Entry 6JXK (X-ray diffraction, 4.30 A resolution (low resolution: residue-level contacts below are approximate; hydrogen-bond / salt-bridge calls are withheld)); this record covers chains A and B.

# Chain A
Molecule: Potassium-transporting ATPase alpha chain 1
Organism: Sus scrofa
Notes: EC 7.2.2.19
UniProt: P19156 (ATP4A_PIG); residues 48-1033 here correspond to UniProt positions 49-1034 (UniProt number = residue number + 1)
Amino-acid sequence (987 residues; numbered 47 to 1033; the number before each row is that of its first residue):
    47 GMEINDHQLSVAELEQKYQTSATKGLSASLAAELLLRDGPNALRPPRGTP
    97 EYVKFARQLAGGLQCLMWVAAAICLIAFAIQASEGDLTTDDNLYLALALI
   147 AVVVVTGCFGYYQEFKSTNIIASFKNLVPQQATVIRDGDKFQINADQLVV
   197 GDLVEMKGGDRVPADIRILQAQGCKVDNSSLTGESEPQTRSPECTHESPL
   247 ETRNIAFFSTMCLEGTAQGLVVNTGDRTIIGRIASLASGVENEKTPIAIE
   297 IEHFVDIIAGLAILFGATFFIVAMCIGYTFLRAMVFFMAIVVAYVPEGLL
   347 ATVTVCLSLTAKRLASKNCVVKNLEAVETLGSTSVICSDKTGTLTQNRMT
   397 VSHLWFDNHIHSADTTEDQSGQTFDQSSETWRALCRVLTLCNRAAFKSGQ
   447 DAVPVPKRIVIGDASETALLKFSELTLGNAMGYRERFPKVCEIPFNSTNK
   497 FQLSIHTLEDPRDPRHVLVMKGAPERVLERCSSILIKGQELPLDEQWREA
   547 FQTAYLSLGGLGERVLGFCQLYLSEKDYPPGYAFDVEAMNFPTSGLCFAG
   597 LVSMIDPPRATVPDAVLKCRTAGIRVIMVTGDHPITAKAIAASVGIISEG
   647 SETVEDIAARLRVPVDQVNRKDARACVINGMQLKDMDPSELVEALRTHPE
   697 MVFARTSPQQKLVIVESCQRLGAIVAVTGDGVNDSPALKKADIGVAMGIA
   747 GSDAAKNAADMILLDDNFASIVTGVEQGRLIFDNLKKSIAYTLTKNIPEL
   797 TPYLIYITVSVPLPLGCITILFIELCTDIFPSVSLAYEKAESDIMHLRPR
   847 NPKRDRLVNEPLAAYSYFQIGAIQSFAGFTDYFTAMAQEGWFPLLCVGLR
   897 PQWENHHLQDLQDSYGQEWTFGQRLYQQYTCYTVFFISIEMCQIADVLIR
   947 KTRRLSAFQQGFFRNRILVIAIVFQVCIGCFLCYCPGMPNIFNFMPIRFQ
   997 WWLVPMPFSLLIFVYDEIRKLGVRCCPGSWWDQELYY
Sequence notes: expression tag (47); engineered mutation Cys220 (Arg221 in P19156), Cys593 (Ser594 in P19156), Ser1005 (Gly1006 in P19156)
Metal / ion sites: K+ site 1: Val338, Ala339, Val341, Glu343, Glu795; tetrafluoromagnesate(2-) Mg near Asp385 (its only coordinating residue here); Mg2+: Thr387, Asp726; K+ site 2: Lys735, Ala737, Asp756
Residues lining bound ligands: tetrafluoromagnesate(2-) (MF4): Thr228, Gly229, Glu230, Asp385, Lys386, Thr387, Val625, Thr626, Gly627, Asp628, Lys707, Asp726, Asn729, Asp730
UniProt features mapped onto this chain:
  - active site: Asp385 (4-aspartylphosphate intermediate)
  - binding site (K(+)): Val338, Ala339, Val341, Glu343, Glu795, Glu820
  - binding site (Mg(2+)): Asp385, Thr387, Asp726, Asp730
  - modified residue (Phosphoserine): Ser461, Ser599, Ser838, Ser952
From the paper describing this entry:
  - contacts within the chain: Tyr799-Leu811 (hydrogen bond) (from molecular simulation)
  - mutagenesis - E343D: abolished catalytic activity (citing earlier work)
  - mutagenesis - E343Q, E795D: decreased binding to K+ (citing earlier work)
  - mutagenesis - E795Q: unchanged binding to K+ (citing earlier work)
  - mutagenesis - E795D: decreased catalytic activity (citing earlier work)
  - mutagenesis - D824N: increased catalytic activity (citing earlier work)

# Chain B
Molecule: Potassium-transporting ATPase subunit beta
Organism: Sus scrofa
UniProt: P18434 (ATP4B_PIG); residue numbers follow UniProt; this construct covers 2-290
Amino-acid sequence (289 residues; numbered 2 to 290; the number before each row is that of its first residue):
     2 AALQEKKSCSQRMEEFQRYCWNPDTGQMLGRTLSRWVWISLYYVAFYVVM
    52 SGIFALCIYVLMRTIDPYTPDYQDQLKSPGVTLRPDVYGEKGLDISYNVS
   102 DSTTWAGLAHTLHRFLAGYSPAAQEGSINCTSEKYFFQESFLAPNHTKFS
   152 CKFTADMLQNCSGRPDPTFGFAEGKPCFIIKMNRIVKFLPGNSTAPRVDC
   202 AFLDQPRDGPPLQVEYFPANGTYSLHYFPYYGKKAQPHYSNPLVAAKLLN
   252 VPRNRDVVIVCKILAEHVSFDNPHDPYEGKVEFKLKIQK
Not modelled in the structure: 2-19
Cystine bridges: Cys131-Cys152, Cys162-Cys178, Cys201-Cys262
Glycans and other covalent adducts: N-acetylglucosamine (NAG) linked to Asn146, Asn193
From the paper describing this entry:
  - conformationally variable residues (order/disorder transition): Tyr20 to Gln28

# Interface between chain A and chain B
Residue-residue contacts (83; chain A residue first):
  Gly131(A) - Lys92(B)
  Asp132(A) - Lys92(B)
  Leu133(A) - Lys92(B)
  Phe864(A) - Tyr48(B)
  Gln865(A) - Tyr43(B)
  Gln865(A) - Tyr44(B)
  Gln865(A) - Phe47(B)
  Ile869(A) - Phe47(B)
  Phe872(A) - Met51(B)
  Phe875(A) - Phe55(B)
  Thr876(A) - Phe55(B)
  Phe879(A) - Phe55(B)
  Phe879(A) - Ile59(B)
  Phe879(A) - Leu62(B)
  Thr880(A) - Leu62(B)
  Ala883(A) - Ile66(B)
  Gln884(A) - Asp72(B)
  Gln884(A) - Tyr73(B)
  Glu885(A) - Tyr73(B)
  Glu885(A) - Gln74(B)
  Glu885(A) - Asp75(B)
  Phe888(A) - Met63(B)
  Phe888(A) - Ile66(B)
  Pro889(A) - Ile59(B)
  Pro889(A) - Met63(B)
  His903(A) - Tyr89(B)
  Gln905(A) - Thr83(B)
  Gln905(A) - Asn184(B)
  Gln905(A) - Tyr278(B)
  Asp906(A) - Arg85(B)
  Gln908(A) - Arg185(B)
  Gln908(A) - Lys234(B)
  Asp909(A) - Lys234(B)
  Tyr911(A) - Ile66(B)
  Tyr911(A) - Asp67(B)
  Tyr911(A) - Pro68(B)
  Tyr911(A) - Tyr69(B)
  Tyr911(A) - Thr70(B)
  Tyr911(A) - Pro71(B)
  Tyr911(A) - Val187(B)
  Tyr911(A) - Tyr231(B)
  Tyr911(A) - Gly233(B)
  Tyr911(A) - Lys234(B)
  Gly912(A) - Arg185(B)
  Gly912(A) - Lys234(B)
  Gln913(A) - Pro71(B)
  Gln913(A) - Gln74(B)
  Gln913(A) - Leu77(B)
  Gln913(A) - Val187(B)
  Glu914(A) - Leu77(B)
  Glu914(A) - Lys182(B)
  Glu914(A) - Met183(B)
  Glu914(A) - Asn184(B)
  Glu914(A) - Arg185(B)
  Glu914(A) - Asn242(B)
  Trp915(A) - Gln76(B)
  Trp915(A) - Leu77(B)
  Thr916(A) - Gly81(B)
  Thr916(A) - Asn184(B)
  Thr916(A) - Asp276(B)
  Thr916(A) - Tyr278(B)
  Gln919(A) - Gln76(B)
  Gln919(A) - Leu77(B)
  Gln919(A) - Ser79(B)
  Tyr922(A) - Gln76(B)
  Tyr922(A) - His275(B)
  Gln923(A) - Gln76(B)
  Thr926(A) - Gln76(B)
  Asn986(A) - His275(B)
  Met991(A) - Gln76(B)
  Arg994(A) - Tyr73(B)
  Arg994(A) - Asp75(B)
  Gln996(A) - Tyr73(B)
  Phe1004(A) - Met51(B)
  Tyr1011(A) - Tyr43(B)
  Trp1026(A) - Trp39(B)
  Trp1026(A) - Ile40(B)
  Trp1026(A) - Tyr43(B)
  Trp1027(A) - Tyr43(B)
  Gln1029(A) - Arg36(B)
  Glu1030(A) - Arg32(B)
  Glu1030(A) - Arg36(B)
  Leu1031(A) - Tyr43(B)
Other interface residues (no listed pair), chain A (47 interface residues in all): Glu130, Ala860, Ala868, Trp997, Leu1007
Other interface residues (no listed pair), chain B (50 interface residues in all): Ser52, Cys58, Pro80, Gly90, Glu91, Ile186, Glu279

# Summary
47 residues of chain A face 50 of chain B across their interface. Chain A binds tetrafluoromagnesate(2-).
N-acetylglucosamine is covalently linked to Asn146(B) and Asn193(B). From the paper: E343Q and E795D of chain
A reduce binding to K+; conformational variability at Tyr20(B); 5 substitutions were tested in all.
Chain A is Potassium-transporting ATPase alpha chain 1 and chain B is Potassium-transporting ATPase subunit
beta, both from Sus scrofa; the structure, Rb+-bound E2-MgF state of the gastric proton pump (Wild-type), was
determined by X-ray diffraction, deposited together with 6JXH, 6JXI and 6JXJ.
